8S09 - chains Y and C of the 14 polymer chains in the assembly; structure by electron microscopy, 3.10 A resolution.

# Chain Y
Molecule: 45-nt DNA strand
Sequence (45 nucleotides; numbered -45 to -1; the number before each row is that of its first residue; numbers below 1 keep their minus sign (DG-45 is residue -45)):
   -45 GCATGCATGC GCATGCATGC ATAATGCATG CATGCGCATG CATGC

# Chain C
Molecule: DNA replication licensing factor MCM4
Source organism: Homo sapiens
Notes: EC 3.6.4.12
Reference sequence: P33991 (MCM4_HUMAN); residue numbers follow UniProt; this construct covers 1-863
Chain sequence (863 residues; numbered 1 to 863; the number before each row is that of its first residue):
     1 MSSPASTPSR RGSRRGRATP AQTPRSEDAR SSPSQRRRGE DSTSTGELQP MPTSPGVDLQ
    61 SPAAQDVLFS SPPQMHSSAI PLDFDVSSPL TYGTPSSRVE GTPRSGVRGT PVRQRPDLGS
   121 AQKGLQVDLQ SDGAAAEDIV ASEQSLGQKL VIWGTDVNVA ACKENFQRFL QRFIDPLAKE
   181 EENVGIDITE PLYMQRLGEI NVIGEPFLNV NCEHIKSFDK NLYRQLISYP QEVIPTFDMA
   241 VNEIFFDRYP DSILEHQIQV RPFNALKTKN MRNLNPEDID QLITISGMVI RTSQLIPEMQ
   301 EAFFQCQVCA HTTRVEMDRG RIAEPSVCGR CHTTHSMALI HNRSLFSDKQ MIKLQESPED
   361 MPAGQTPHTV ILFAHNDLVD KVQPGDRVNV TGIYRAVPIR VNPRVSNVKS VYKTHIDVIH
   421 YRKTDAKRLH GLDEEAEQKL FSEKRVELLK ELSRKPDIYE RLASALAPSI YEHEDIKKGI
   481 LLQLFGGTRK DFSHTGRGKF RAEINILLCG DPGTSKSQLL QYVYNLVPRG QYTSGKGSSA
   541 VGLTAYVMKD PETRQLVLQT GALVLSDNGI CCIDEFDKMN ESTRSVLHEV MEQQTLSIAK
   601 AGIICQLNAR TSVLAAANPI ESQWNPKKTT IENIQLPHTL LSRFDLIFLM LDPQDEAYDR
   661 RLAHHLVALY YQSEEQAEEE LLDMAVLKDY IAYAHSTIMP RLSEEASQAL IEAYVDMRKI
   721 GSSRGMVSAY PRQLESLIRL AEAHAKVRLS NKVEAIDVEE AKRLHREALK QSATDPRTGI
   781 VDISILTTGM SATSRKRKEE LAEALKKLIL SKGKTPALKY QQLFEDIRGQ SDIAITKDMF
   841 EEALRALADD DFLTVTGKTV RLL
Disordered / not traced: 1-148, 671-682, 784-863
Sequence notes: variant Met650 (Leu in P33991)
Ion coordination: Zn2+: Cys306, Cys309, Cys328, Cys331
Ligand contacts: ADP (adenosine-5'-diphosphate): Arg497, Glu592, Arg643, Pro731, Arg732, Glu735
Swiss-Prot annotation at these positions:
  - motif: Ser642 to Asp645 (Arginine finger)
  - binding site (ATP): Tyr471, Arg497, Lys516, Ser517, Asn618, Arg643, Arg732, Glu735
  - modified residue: Ser2 (N-acetylserine), Ser6 (Phosphoserine), Thr7 (Phosphothreonine), Thr19 (Phosphothreonine), Ser26 (Phosphoserine), Ser31 (Phosphoserine), Ser32 (Phosphoserine), Ser34 (Phosphoserine), Thr102 (Phosphothreonine), Ser105 (Phosphoserine), Thr110 (Phosphothreonine), Ser120 (Phosphoserine), Ser131 (Phosphoserine), Ser142 (Phosphoserine), Ser145 (Phosphoserine), Lys220 (N6-acetyllysine), Lys450 (N6-acetyllysine), Lys858 (N6-acetyllysine)
  - cross-link (Glycyl lysine isopeptide (Lys-Gly)): Lys439 (interchain with G-Cter in SUMO2), Lys798 (interchain with G-Cter in SUMO2)
  - natural variant: Met650 (L650M: this construct carries the variant)
  - mutagenesis: Gly364 (G364R: Reduced MCM complex DNA helicase activity. No effect on MCM complex formation. No effect on MCM complex ssDNA binding and ATPase activity)

# Interface between chain Y and chain C
Pairs across the interface (6; chain Y residue first):
  DT-17(Y) - Arg404(C)  salt bridge to the phosphate
  DC-9(Y) - Ala601(C)  hydrogen bond to the phosphate
  DA-8(Y) - Val541(C)  sugar contact
  DA-8(Y) - Lys600(C)  salt bridge to the phosphate
  DT-7(Y) - Ser539(C)  hydrogen bond to the phosphate
  DT-7(Y) - Val541(C)  phosphate contact
Other interface residues (no listed pair), chain Y (5 interface residues in all): DG-10
Other interface residues (no listed pair), chain C (7 interface residues in all): Gly542, Val547

# Overview
5 residues of chain Y and 7 residues of chain C are in contact; the contacts include 2 hydrogen bonds and 2
salt bridges. Polar contacts include DC-9(Y)-Ala601(C), DT-7(Y)-Ser539(C) and DT-17(Y)-Arg404(C). Chain C
binds ADP.
Chain Y is a 45-nt DNA strand and chain C is DNA replication licensing factor MCM4 (Homo sapiens); the
structure, H. sapiens MCM2-7 double hexamer bound to double stranded DNA, was determined by electron
microscopy (same publication as 8S0A, 8S0B, 8S0C, 8S0D, 8S0E and 8S0F).
